PDB entry 4WIO | X-ray diffraction, 3.15 A resolution | chain A

# Chain A
Protein: GMP synthetase
From: Plasmodium falciparum
Notes: EC 6.3.5.2
UniProt: Q8IJR9 (Q8IJR9_PLAF7); numbering as in UniProt (aligned over 2-555)
Chain sequence (567 residues; numbered -11 to 555; the number before each row is that of its first residue; numbers below 1 keep their minus sign (Met-11 is residue -11)):
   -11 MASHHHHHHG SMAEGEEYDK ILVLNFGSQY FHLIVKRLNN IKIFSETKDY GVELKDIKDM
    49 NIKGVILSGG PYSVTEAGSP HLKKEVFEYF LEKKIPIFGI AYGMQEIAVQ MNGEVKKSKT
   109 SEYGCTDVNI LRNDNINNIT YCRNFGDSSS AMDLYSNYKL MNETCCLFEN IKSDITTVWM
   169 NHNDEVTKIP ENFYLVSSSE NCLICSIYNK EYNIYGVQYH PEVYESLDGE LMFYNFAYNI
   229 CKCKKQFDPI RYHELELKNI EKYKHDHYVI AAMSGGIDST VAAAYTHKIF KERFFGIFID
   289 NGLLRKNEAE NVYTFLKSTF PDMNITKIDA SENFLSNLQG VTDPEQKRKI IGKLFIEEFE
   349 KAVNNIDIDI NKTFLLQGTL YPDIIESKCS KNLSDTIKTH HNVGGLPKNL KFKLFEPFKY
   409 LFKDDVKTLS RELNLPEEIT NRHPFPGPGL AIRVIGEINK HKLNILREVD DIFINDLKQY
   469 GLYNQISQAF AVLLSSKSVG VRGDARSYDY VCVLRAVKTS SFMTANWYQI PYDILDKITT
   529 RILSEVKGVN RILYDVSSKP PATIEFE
Not modelled in the structure: -11 to 6, 134-136, 152-153, 390-396, 483-494
Disulfides: Cys113-Cys377
Construct notes: initiating methionine (-11); expression tag (-10 to 1); engineered mutation Ala89 (Cys in Q8IJR9)
Ligand contacts: glutamine (GLN): Gly57, Gly58, Pro59, Tyr60, Ala89, Tyr90, Gln93, Asn169, His170, Asn171, Asp172, His208
Curated features (UniProtKB/Swiss-Prot):
  - active site (For GATase activity): His208, Glu210
  - binding site (L-glutamine): Gln93, Asn169, Asp172, His208
  - binding site (ATP): Ser262 to Thr268
  - binding site (XMP): Arg336, Gln476, Lys547, Ile552, Glu553
  - site (Important for ATPPase activity): Asp371, His388, His389
  - mutagenesis: Tyr18 (Y18F: Slight increase in affinity for glutamine. No defect in glutaminase activity), His20 (H20A: Slight decrease in affinity for glutamine. 1.8-fold increase in affinity for ATP. Slight increase in affinity for XMP. Moderate reduction in glutaminase activity), Lys24 (K24L: 50 percent decrease in glutaminase activity. 5.3-fold decrease in affinity for glutamine. 1.7-fold increase in affinity for ATP. 2.8-fold decrease in affinity for XMP), Arg25 (R25L: No effect on glutaminase activity. 1.4-fold decrease in affinity for glutamine), Cys113 (C113A: 2.9-fold decrease in affinity for ATP and 1.9-fold decrease in affinity for XMP; when associated with A-89), Lys160 (K160L: No effect on glutaminase activity. 1.2-fold decrease in affinity for ATP. 1.8-fold decrease in affinity for XMP), Trp167 (W167F: Slight decrease in affinity for glutamine. Slight increase in glutaminase activity), Asn169 (N169S: Slight increase in affinity for glutamine. No defect in glutaminase activity), Asp172 (D172A: 172-fold decrease in affinity for glutamine. Severe loss of glutaminase activity), Tyr212 (Y212W: 2.7-fold decrease in affinity for glutamine. No defect in glutaminase activity), Glu213 (E213A: 40 percent decrease in glutaminase activity. 1.4-fold decrease in affinity for glutamine. 1.3-fold decrease in affinity for ATP. 1.8-fold decrease in affinity for XMP), Asp371 (D371A: Impaired formation of adenyl-XMP intermediate. Slight increase in glutaminase activity), 15 further mutagenesis entries in UniProt
What the authors report for this chain:
  - catalytic residues: Gly58, Tyr90, His208, Glu210, Asp371, Glu374
  - binding site for glutamine: Gly58, Ala89, Tyr90, Gln93, Asn169, Asn171, Asp172, His208
  - contacts within the chain: Tyr212-Tyr369, Asp371-Lys386, Asp266-Lys386 (salt bridge), Tyr369-Phe410 (hydrophobic contact)
  - conformationally variable residues (helix shift, loop rearrangement, order/disorder transition): Asp371 to Ser375, Lys376 to Lys401
  - mutagenesis - D172A (170-fold), Y212W (2.8-fold): decreased binding to glutamine
  - mutagenesis - D172A: unchanged catalytic activity (NH4Cl-dependent activity)
  - mutagenesis - D172A, Y212W: unchanged catalytic activity on NH4Cl
  - mutagenesis - E374L: abolished catalytic activity (Gln-dependent GMPS activity)
  - mutagenesis - E374L (70-fold): decreased catalytic activity (ammonia-dependent activity)
  - mutagenesis - H20A, D371A (420-fold): decreased catalytic activity
  - mutagenesis - D371A, E374L: unchanged catalytic activity (leaky glutaminase activities)
  - mutagenesis - E374L: abolished catalytic activity (Activation of GATase activity)
  - mutagenesis - D371A: increased catalytic activity (Activation of GATase activity)
  - mutagenesis - N169S: increased catalytic activity
  - mutagenesis - Y18F (1.4-fold): decreased catalytic activity (NH4Cl-dependent activity)
  - mutagenesis - W167F: decreased catalytic activity (leaky GATase activity)
  - mutagenesis - H20A: decreased catalytic activity (leaky activity)
  - mutagenesis - H20A: increased binding to ATP
  - allosteric site: Glu374
  - mutagenesis - Y18F, W167F: unchanged catalytic activity on glutamine
  - mutagenesis - D172A (170-fold): decreased binding to Gln
  - mutagenesis - Y212W (2.8-fold): decreased catalytic activity on Gln
  - mutagenesis - E374L: abolished catalytic activity on Gln
  - mutagenesis - E374L (70-fold): decreased catalytic activity on ammonia
  - mutagenesis - E374L (3.5-fold): decreased catalytic activity on in the presence of only nucleotides
  - mutagenesis - D371A (420-fold): decreased catalytic activity on NH4Cl

# Overview
Bound to chain A: glutamine. From UniProt: active-site residues His208 and Glu210, 4 L-glutamine-binding
residues, 7 ATP-binding residues and 5 XMP-binding residues. From the paper: catalytic residues Gly58, Tyr90
and His208 among others; D172A and Y212W reduce binding to glutamine; 8 substitutions were tested in all.
Chain A is GMP synthetase (Plasmodium falciparum); the structure, Crystal structure of the C89A GMP synthetase
inactive mutant from Plasmodium falciparum in complex with glutamine, was determined by X-ray diffraction
together with 4WIM and 4WIN from the same study.
